Entry 6U14 (X-ray diffraction, 1.30 A resolution); this record covers chains B and A.

== Chain B (and A) ==
Name: VHH R303 C33A/C102A mutant
Organism: Camelus dromedarius
Notes: antibody fragment or engineered binder; chain A of this document is another copy of the same molecule, construct and numbering; everything in this record applies to it too
Chain sequence (142 residues; row label = number of the first residue in the row):
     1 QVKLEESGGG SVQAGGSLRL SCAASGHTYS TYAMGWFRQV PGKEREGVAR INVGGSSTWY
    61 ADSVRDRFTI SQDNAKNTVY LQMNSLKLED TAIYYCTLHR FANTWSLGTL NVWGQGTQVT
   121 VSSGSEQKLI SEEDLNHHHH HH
Unresolved in the structure: 124-142 (chain A: 1, 27-28, 123-142)
Disulfide bonds: Cys-22/Cys-96

== How chain B and chain A interact ==
Residue-residue contacts - 25 pairs, chain B then chain A:
  Arg-50(B) / Gln-115(A)
  Arg-50(B) / Gly-116(A)  hydrogen bond (side chain-backbone)
  Asn-52(B) / Gln-115(A)
  Ser-57(B) / Leu-4(A)
  Ser-57(B) / Trp-113(A)
  Ser-57(B) / Gly-114(A)
  Ser-57(B) / Gln-115(A)  hydrogen bond (side chain-backbone)
  Thr-58(B) / Leu-4(A)  hydrogen bond (backbone-backbone)
  Thr-58(B) / Glu-5(A)
  Thr-58(B) / Glu-6(A)  hydrogen bond (backbone-backbone)
  Trp-59(B) / Glu-6(A)
  Trp-59(B) / Ser-7(A)
  Trp-59(B) / Gly-8(A)  hydrogen bond (side chain-backbone)
  Trp-59(B) / Thr-117(A)  hydrogen bond
  Tyr-60(B) / Glu-6(A)  hydrogen bond (backbone-backbone)
  Tyr-60(B) / Ser-7(A)
  Tyr-60(B) / Gly-8(A)  hydrogen bond (backbone-backbone)
  Arg-65(B) / Ser-7(A)  hydrogen bond
  Arg-65(B) / Ser-21(A)
  Arg-65(B) / Thr-78(A)
  Arg-65(B) / Tyr-80(A)
  Ala-102(B) / Gln-115(A)
  Asn-103(B) / Ile-93(A)
  Asn-103(B) / Thr-117(A)
  Asn-103(B) / Gln-118(A)  hydrogen bond
Other interface residues (no listed pair), chain B (12 interface residues in all): Ser-56, Asp-62, Ser-106
Other interface residues (no listed pair), chain A (17 interface residues in all): Lys-3, Ala-23

== In short ==
12 residues of chain B face 17 of chain A across their interface; the contacts include 10 hydrogen bonds.
Polar contacts include Arg-50(B)/Gly-116(A), Ser-57(B)/Gln-115(A) and Trp-59(B)/Gly-8(A).
Chain B and chain A are both VHH R303 C33A/C102A mutant (Camelus dromedarius); the structure, VHH R303
C33A/C102A in complex withthe LRR domain of InlB, was determined by X-ray diffraction (same publication as
6U12).
